2FJD - chains C and D of the 4 polymer chains in the assembly; structure by X-ray diffraction, 1.84 A resolution.

== Chain C ==
Name: adenylylsulfate reductase, subunit A
Source organism: Archaeoglobus fulgidus
Notes: EC 1.8.99.2
Reference sequence: O28603 (O28603_ARCFU); residues 2001-2643 here correspond to UniProt positions 1-643 (UniProt number = residue number - 2000)
Chain sequence (643 residues; row label = number of the first residue in the row):
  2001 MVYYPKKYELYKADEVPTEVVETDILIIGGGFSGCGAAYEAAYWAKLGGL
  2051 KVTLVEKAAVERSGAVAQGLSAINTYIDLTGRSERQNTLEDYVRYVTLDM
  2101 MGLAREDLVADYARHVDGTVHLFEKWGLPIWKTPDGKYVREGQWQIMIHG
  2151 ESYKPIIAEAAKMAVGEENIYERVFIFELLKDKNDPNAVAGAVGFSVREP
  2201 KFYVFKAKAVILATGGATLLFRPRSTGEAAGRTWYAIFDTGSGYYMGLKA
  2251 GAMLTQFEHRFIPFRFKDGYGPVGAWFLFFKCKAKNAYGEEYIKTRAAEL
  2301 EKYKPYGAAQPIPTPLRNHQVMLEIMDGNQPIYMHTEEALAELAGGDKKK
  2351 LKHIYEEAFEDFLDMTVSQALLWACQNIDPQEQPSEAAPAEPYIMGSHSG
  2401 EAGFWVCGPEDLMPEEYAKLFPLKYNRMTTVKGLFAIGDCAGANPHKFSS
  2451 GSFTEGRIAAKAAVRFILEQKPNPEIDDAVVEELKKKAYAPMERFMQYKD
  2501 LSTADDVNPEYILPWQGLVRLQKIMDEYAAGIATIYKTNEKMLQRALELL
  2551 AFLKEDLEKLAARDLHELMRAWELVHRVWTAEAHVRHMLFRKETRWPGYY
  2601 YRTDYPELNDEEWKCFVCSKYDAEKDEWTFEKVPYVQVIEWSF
Disordered / not traced: 2001
Ligand contacts: N5-sulfono flavin-adenine dinucleotide (SFD; (S)-10-((2S,3S,4R)-5-((S)-((S)-(((2R,3S,4R,5R)-5-(6-amino-9H-purin-9-yl)-3,4-dihydroxy-tetrahydrofuran-2-yl)methoxy)(hydroxy)phosphoryloxy)(hydroxy)phosphoryloxy)-2,3,4-trihydroxypentyl)-7,8-dimethyl-2,4-dioxo-2,3,4,4a-tetrahydrobenzo[g]pteridine-5(10h)-sulfonic acid): Ile2028, Gly2029, Gly2030, Gly2031, Phe2032, Ser2033, Gly2034, Val2055, Glu2056, Lys2057, Ser2063, Gly2064, Ala2065, Val2066, Leu2070, Ser2071, Ala2072, Ile2073, Asn2074, Val2174, Phe2175, Ile2176, Ala2213, Thr2214, Gly2215, Trp2234, Tyr2235, Ala2236, Phe2238, Asp2239, Ser2242, Met2246, Arg2265, Pro2272, Met2365, Thr2366, Ser2397, His2398, Gly2438, Asp2439, Phe2448, Ser2449, Ser2450, Ser2452, His2576

== Chain D ==
Name: adenylylsulfate reductase, subunit B
Source organism: Archaeoglobus fulgidus
Notes: EC 1.8.99.2
Reference sequence: O28604 (O28604_ARCFU); residues 2701-2850 here correspond to UniProt positions 1-150 (UniProt number = residue number - 2700)
Chain sequence (150 residues; each row starts with the number of its first residue):
  2701 MPSFVNPEKCDGCKALERTACEYICPNDLMTLDKEKMKAYNREPDMCWEC
  2751 YSCVKMCPQGAIDVRGYVDYSPLGGACVPMRGTSDIMWTVKYRNGKVLRF
  2801 KFAIRTTPWGSIQPFEGFPEPTEEALKSELLAGEPEIIGTSEFPQVKKKA
Disordered / not traced: 2701
Metal / ion sites: 4Fe-4S cluster Fe site 1: Cys2710, Cys2713, Cys2721, Cys2757; 4Fe-4S cluster Fe site 2: Cys2725, Cys2747, Cys2750, Cys2753
Ligand contacts:
  - 4Fe-4S cluster (SF4), molecule 1: Ser2703, Cys2725, Pro2726, Leu2729, Met2730, Asn2741, Cys2747, Trp2748, Glu2749, Cys2750, Tyr2751, Ser2752, Cys2753
  - 4Fe-4S cluster (SF4), molecule 2: Val2705, Cys2710, Asp2711, Gly2712, Cys2713, Thr2719, Ala2720, Cys2721, Leu2732, Ala2739, Cys2757, Pro2758, Gln2759, Ala2761, Ile2762

== Interface between chain C and chain D ==
Residue-residue contacts (212):
  Val2002(C) - Glu2743(D)
  Val2002(C) - Asp2745(D)  hydrogen bond (backbone-side chain)
  Tyr2003(C) - Arg2742(D)  hydrogen bond
  Tyr2003(C) - Glu2743(D)
  Lys2006(C) - Asp2733(D)
  Lys2006(C) - Tyr2740(D)
  Lys2007(C) - Lys2734(D)
  Tyr2039(C) - Pro2814(D)  hydrogen bond (side chain-backbone)
  Tyr2039(C) - Phe2815(D)
  Tyr2039(C) - Phe2818(D)
  Glu2040(C) - Leu2831(D)
  Glu2040(C) - Ala2832(D)  hydrogen bond (side chain-backbone)
  Tyr2043(C) - Phe2815(D)
  Tyr2043(C) - Pro2819(D)  hydrogen bond (side chain-backbone)
  Tyr2043(C) - Glu2820(D)
  Tyr2043(C) - Pro2821(D)
  Tyr2043(C) - Ala2832(D)  hydrophobic
  Trp2044(C) - Pro2821(D)  hydrophobic
  Trp2044(C) - Ala2825(D)  hydrophobic
  Trp2044(C) - Leu2826(D)
  Trp2044(C) - Leu2830(D)
  Lys2046(C) - Glu2820(D)  salt bridge
  Lys2046(C) - Pro2821(D)
  Leu2047(C) - Pro2821(D)
  Leu2047(C) - Thr2822(D)
  Leu2047(C) - Glu2823(D)
  Leu2047(C) - Leu2826(D)  hydrophobic
  Ala2058(C) - Pro2726(D)
  Ala2059(C) - Tyr2723(D)
  Glu2061(C) - Tyr2723(D)  hydrogen bond
  Glu2061(C) - Ile2724(D)
  Glu2061(C) - Met2756(D)
  Arg2062(C) - Ile2724(D)
  Arg2062(C) - Pro2726(D)
  Arg2062(C) - Ser2752(D)
  Arg2062(C) - Lys2755(D)
  Arg2062(C) - Arg2781(D)
  Ala2065(C) - Trp2748(D)
  Ala2067(C) - Pro2726(D)  hydrophobic
  Ala2067(C) - Ser2752(D)
  Gln2068(C) - Trp2748(D)
  Gln2068(C) - Glu2749(D)
  Gln2068(C) - Cys2750(D)
  Gln2068(C) - Lys2755(D)
  Leu2079(C) - Pro2844(D)  hydrophobic
  Thr2080(C) - Gly2839(D)
  Thr2080(C) - Thr2840(D)
  Arg2082(C) - Gly2839(D)
  Leu2089(C) - Gln2845(D)
  Glu2090(C) - Val2846(D)
  Glu2090(C) - Lys2847(D)  salt bridge
  Arg2114(C) - Glu2829(D)  salt bridge
  Arg2114(C) - Ile2838(D)
  Arg2114(C) - Phe2843(D)
  Arg2114(C) - Pro2844(D)
  His2115(C) - Glu2829(D)  hydrogen bond (side chain-backbone)
  His2115(C) - Leu2831(D)
  His2115(C) - Glu2834(D)  salt bridge
  His2115(C) - Phe2843(D)
  Gly2118(C) - Ile2837(D)
  Gly2118(C) - Ile2838(D)
  His2121(C) - Ile2837(D)  hydrogen bond (side chain-backbone)
  His2121(C) - Ile2838(D)
  Leu2122(C) - Phe2818(D)  hydrophobic
  Lys2125(C) - Glu2816(D)  salt bridge
  Trp2126(C) - Arg2805(D)  hydrogen bond (backbone-side chain)
  Trp2126(C) - Thr2807(D)  hydrogen bond (backbone-side chain)
  Trp2126(C) - Ile2812(D)  hydrophobic
  Gly2127(C) - Arg2805(D)
  Gly2127(C) - Thr2806(D)  hydrogen bond (backbone-backbone)
  Gly2127(C) - Thr2807(D)
  Pro2129(C) - Ile2804(D)
  Pro2129(C) - Arg2805(D)
  Pro2129(C) - Thr2806(D)
  His2149(C) - Ala2803(D)
  Glu2151(C) - Lys2755(D)  salt bridge
  Glu2151(C) - Arg2781(D)  salt bridge
  Glu2151(C) - Ile2786(D)
  Glu2151(C) - Ile2804(D)
  Ser2152(C) - Arg2781(D)  hydrogen bond
  Ser2152(C) - Ile2804(D)
  Ser2152(C) - Trp2809(D)
  Pro2155(C) - Trp2809(D)  hydrophobic
  Ile2156(C) - Ile2804(D)
  Ile2156(C) - Ile2812(D)
  Glu2159(C) - Arg2805(D)  salt bridge
  Glu2159(C) - Trp2809(D)
  Glu2159(C) - Gly2810(D)  hydrogen bond (side chain-backbone)
  Glu2159(C) - Ser2811(D)  hydrogen bond (side chain-backbone)
  Glu2159(C) - Ile2812(D)  hydrogen bond (side chain-backbone)
  Ala2160(C) - Ile2812(D)
  Met2163(C) - Ile2812(D)
  Met2163(C) - Pro2814(D)
  Ala2164(C) - Phe2815(D)  hydrophobic
  Arg2173(C) - Glu2722(D)  hydrogen bond (side chain-backbone)
  Arg2173(C) - Tyr2723(D)  hydrogen bond (side chain-backbone)
  Arg2173(C) - Ile2724(D)
  Arg2173(C) - Cys2725(D)  hydrogen bond (side chain-backbone)
  Arg2173(C) - Asp2728(D)  salt bridge
  Arg2198(C) - Glu2722(D)  salt bridge
  Arg2198(C) - Asp2728(D)  salt bridge
  Leu2219(C) - Met2746(D)  hydrophobic
  Ser2225(C) - Asp2769(D)
  Thr2226(C) - Asp2769(D)
  Gly2227(C) - Asp2745(D)
  Gly2227(C) - Asp2769(D)  hydrogen bond (backbone-side chain)
  Glu2228(C) - Pro2702(D)
  Glu2228(C) - Asp2745(D)
  Glu2228(C) - Arg2765(D)  salt bridge
  Glu2228(C) - Tyr2767(D)
  Glu2228(C) - Val2768(D)  hydrogen bond (side chain-backbone)
  Glu2228(C) - Asp2769(D)  hydrogen bond (backbone-side chain)
  Ala2229(C) - Tyr2767(D)  hydrophobic
  Ala2229(C) - Asp2769(D)  hydrogen bond (backbone-side chain)
  Ala2229(C) - Tyr2770(D)  hydrophobic
  Ala2230(C) - Asp2745(D)
  Gly2231(C) - Asp2745(D)  hydrogen bond (backbone-backbone)
  Gly2231(C) - Cys2747(D)
  Gly2231(C) - Trp2748(D)
  Gly2231(C) - Tyr2767(D)
  Arg2232(C) - Trp2748(D)  hydrogen bond (side chain-backbone)
  Arg2232(C) - Tyr2767(D)  hydrogen bond
  Arg2232(C) - Tyr2770(D)
  Thr2233(C) - Trp2748(D)  hydrogen bond (backbone-side chain)
  Trp2234(C) - Trp2748(D)
  Tyr2235(C) - Trp2748(D)  hydrogen bond (backbone-side chain)
  Ala2236(C) - Trp2748(D)  hydrophobic
  Ile2237(C) - Asn2727(D)
  Ile2237(C) - Met2746(D)
  Ile2237(C) - Trp2748(D)  hydrophobic
  Phe2238(C) - Pro2726(D)  hydrophobic
  Phe2238(C) - Asn2727(D)
  Phe2238(C) - Trp2748(D)  hydrophobic
  Asp2268(C) - Tyr2770(D)
  Gly2269(C) - Tyr2770(D)
  Tyr2355(C) - Lys2796(D)
  Tyr2355(C) - Leu2798(D)
  Glu2356(C) - Phe2800(D)
  Phe2359(C) - Tyr2792(D)
  Phe2359(C) - Leu2798(D)  hydrophobic
  Phe2359(C) - Phe2800(D)  hydrophobic
  Glu2360(C) - Phe2802(D)
  Leu2363(C) - Trp2788(D)
  Leu2363(C) - Phe2800(D)  hydrophobic
  Leu2363(C) - Phe2802(D)  hydrophobic
  Asp2364(C) - Phe2802(D)
  Val2367(C) - Tyr2751(D)  hydrophobic
  Val2367(C) - Cys2777(D)  hydrophobic
  Val2367(C) - Trp2788(D)  hydrophobic
  Ser2368(C) - Glu2749(D)  hydrogen bond
  Ser2368(C) - Tyr2767(D)
  Ala2370(C) - Cys2777(D)
  Leu2371(C) - Glu2749(D)
  Leu2371(C) - Tyr2751(D)
  Leu2371(C) - Val2764(D)  hydrophobic
  Leu2371(C) - Gly2766(D)
  Leu2371(C) - Gly2775(D)
  Leu2371(C) - Ala2776(D)  hydrophobic
  Leu2371(C) - Cys2777(D)
  Leu2372(C) - Tyr2770(D)  hydrophobic
  Trp2373(C) - Tyr2792(D)
  Ala2374(C) - Val2790(D)  hydrophobic
  Ala2374(C) - Lys2791(D)
  Ala2374(C) - Tyr2792(D)
  Ala2374(C) - Arg2793(D)  hydrogen bond (backbone-backbone)
  Cys2375(C) - Pro2772(D)  hydrogen bond (side chain-backbone)
  Cys2375(C) - Gly2775(D)
  Cys2375(C) - Arg2793(D)
  Gln2376(C) - Tyr2770(D)  hydrogen bond (side chain-backbone)
  Gln2376(C) - Pro2772(D)
  Asn2377(C) - Tyr2792(D)
  Asn2377(C) - Arg2793(D)  hydrogen bond (side chain-backbone)
  Asn2377(C) - Asn2794(D)  hydrogen bond (side chain-backbone)
  Ile2378(C) - Tyr2792(D)  hydrogen bond (backbone-side chain)
  Asp2379(C) - Tyr2792(D)
  Asp2379(C) - Lys2796(D)  salt bridge
  Pro2409(C) - Glu2829(D)
  Glu2410(C) - Glu2829(D)
  Asp2411(C) - Glu2829(D)
  Asp2411(C) - Lys2848(D)  hydrogen bond (backbone-side chain)
  Leu2412(C) - Val2846(D)  hydrophobic
  Arg2457(C) - Leu2831(D)
  Arg2457(C) - Ala2832(D)  hydrogen bond (side chain-backbone)
  Arg2457(C) - Ile2837(D)
  Lys2461(C) - Ala2825(D)  hydrogen bond (side chain-backbone)
  Lys2461(C) - Leu2826(D)
  Lys2461(C) - Ser2828(D)  hydrogen bond (side chain-backbone)
  Lys2461(C) - Leu2830(D)  hydrogen bond (side chain-backbone)
  Arg2465(C) - Leu2826(D)
  Arg2465(C) - Lys2827(D)  hydrogen bond (side chain-backbone)
  Leu2468(C) - Glu2823(D)
  Leu2468(C) - Leu2826(D)  hydrophobic
  Leu2518(C) - Met2746(D)  hydrophobic
  Asp2564(C) - Arg2742(D)  salt bridge
  His2566(C) - Asn2727(D)
  His2566(C) - Asp2728(D)  salt bridge
  His2566(C) - Arg2742(D)
  His2566(C) - Glu2743(D)  salt bridge
  Met2569(C) - Asp2728(D)
  Arg2570(C) - Asn2727(D)  hydrogen bond (side chain-backbone)
  Arg2570(C) - Leu2729(D)
  Arg2570(C) - Glu2743(D)  salt bridge
  Arg2570(C) - Met2746(D)
  Gln2637(C) - Lys2849(D)
  Val2638(C) - Lys2848(D)
  Val2638(C) - Lys2849(D)  hydrogen bond (backbone-backbone)
  Ile2639(C) - Val2846(D)  hydrophobic
  Ile2639(C) - Lys2847(D)
  Ile2639(C) - Lys2849(D)
  Glu2640(C) - Lys2847(D)  hydrogen bond (backbone-backbone)
  Glu2640(C) - Lys2848(D)
  Glu2640(C) - Lys2849(D)
Other interface residues (no listed pair), chain C (108 interface residues in all): Ala2042, Ser2063, Ala2110, Asp2111, Asp2117, Glu2124, Glu2172, Pro2380, Gln2381, Asn2426, Ile2458, Val2464, Glu2469, Arg2577
Other interface residues (no listed pair), chain D (87 interface residues in all): Pro2744, Ser2771

== Summary ==
The interface between chain C and chain D involves 108 residues on one side and 87 on the other, with 43
hydrogen bonds and 17 salt bridges. Polar pairs include Lys2046(C)-Glu2820(D), Glu2090(C)-Lys2847(D) and
Arg2114(C)-Glu2829(D). Bound to chain C: N5-sulfono flavin-adenine dinucleotide.
Chain C is adenylylsulfate reductase, subunit A and chain D is adenylylsulfate reductase, subunit B, both from
Archaeoglobus fulgidus; the structure, adenosine-5-phosphosulfate reductase in complex with sulfite (covalent
adduct), was determined by X-ray diffraction together with 2FJA, 2FJB and 2FJE from the same study.
